Entry 7LQ7 (X-ray diffraction, 3.40 A resolution); this record covers chains G and L of the 15 polymer chains in the assembly.

# Chain G (and L)
Molecule: CV503 light chain
From: Homo sapiens
Notes: chain L of this document is another copy of the same molecule, construct and numbering; everything in this record applies to it too
Amino-acid sequence (216 residues; each row starts with the number of its first residue; note: 1 number in that range is skipped by the numbering (no residue carries it; nothing is unmodelled there); a row labelled like 27A-27C holds insertion residues (27A, then the next letters in order)):
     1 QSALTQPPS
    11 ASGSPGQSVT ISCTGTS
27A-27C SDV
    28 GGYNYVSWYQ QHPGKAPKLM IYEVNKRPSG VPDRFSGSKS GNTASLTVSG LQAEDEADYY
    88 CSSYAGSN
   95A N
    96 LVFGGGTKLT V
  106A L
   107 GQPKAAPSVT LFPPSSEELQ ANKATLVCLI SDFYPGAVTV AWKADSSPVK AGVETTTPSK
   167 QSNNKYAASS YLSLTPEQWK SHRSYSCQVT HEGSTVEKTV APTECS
Not modelled in the structure: 212 (chain L: 1, 211-212)
Disulfide bonds: Cys23-Cys88, Cys134-Cys193

# Chain G / chain L interface
Contacting residue pairs (13; chain G residue first):
  Gln1(G) - Thr196(L)  hydrogen bond (backbone-side chain)
  Gln1(G) - Thr201(L)  hydrogen bond (backbone-side chain)
  Ser2(G) - Thr201(L)  hydrogen bond (backbone-side chain)
  Ala3(G) - Gln194(L)
  Ala3(G) - Glu203(L)
  Leu4(G) - Glu203(L)
  Thr5(G) - Asp151(L)
  Thr5(G) - Glu203(L)  hydrogen bond
  Thr5(G) - Thr205(L)
  Gln6(G) - Thr205(L)
  Pro8(G) - Ser190(L)
  Pro8(G) - Ala207(L)  hydrophobic
  Thr24(G) - Ser152(L)  hydrogen bond
Also at the interface, not in a pair above, chain G (9 interface residues in all): Thr26
Also at the interface, not in a pair above, chain L (11 interface residues in all): Lys149, Ser192

# Overview
The interface between chain G and chain L involves 9 residues on one side and 11 on the other; the contacts
include 5 hydrogen bonds. Among the polar pairs are Gln1(G)-Thr196(L), Gln1(G)-Thr201(L) and
Ser2(G)-Thr201(L).
Chain G and chain L are both CV503 light chain (Homo sapiens); the structure, Crystal structure of SARS-CoV-2
receptor binding domain in complex with antibodies CV503 and COVA1-16, was determined by X-ray diffraction.
